Entry 3TAR (X-ray diffraction, 1.60 A resolution); this record covers chains A and C of the 3 polymer chains in the assembly.

[Chain A]
Name: DNA polymerase I
Notes: EC 2.7.7.7; fragment: Bacillus Fragment
UniProt: C9RTX7 (C9RTX7_GEOSY); residue numbers follow UniProt; this construct covers 285-876
Amino-acid sequence (592 residues; row label = number of the first residue in the row):
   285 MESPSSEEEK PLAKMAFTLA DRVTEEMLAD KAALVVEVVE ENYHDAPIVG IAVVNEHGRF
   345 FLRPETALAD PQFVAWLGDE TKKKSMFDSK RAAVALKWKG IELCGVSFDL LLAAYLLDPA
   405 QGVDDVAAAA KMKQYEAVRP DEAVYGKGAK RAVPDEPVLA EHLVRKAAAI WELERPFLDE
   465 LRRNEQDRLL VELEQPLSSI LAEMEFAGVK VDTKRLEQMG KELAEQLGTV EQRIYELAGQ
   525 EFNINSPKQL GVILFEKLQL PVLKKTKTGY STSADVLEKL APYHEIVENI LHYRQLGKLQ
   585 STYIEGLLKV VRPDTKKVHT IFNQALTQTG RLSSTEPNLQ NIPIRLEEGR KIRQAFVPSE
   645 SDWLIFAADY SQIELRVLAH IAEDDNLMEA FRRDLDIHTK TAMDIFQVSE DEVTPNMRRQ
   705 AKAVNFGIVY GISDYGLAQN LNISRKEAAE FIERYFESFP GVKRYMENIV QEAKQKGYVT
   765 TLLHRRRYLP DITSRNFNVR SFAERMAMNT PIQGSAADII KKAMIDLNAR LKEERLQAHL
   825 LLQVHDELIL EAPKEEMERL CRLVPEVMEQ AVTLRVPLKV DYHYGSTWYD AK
Unresolved in the structure: 285-296
Bound ions: Mg2+: Asp653, Tyr654, Asp830

[Chain C]
Molecule: 16-nt DNA strand
Sequence (16 nucleotides; row label = number of the first residue in the row):
     4 GACGTACGTG ATCGCA

[Interface between chain A and chain C]
Pairs across the interface (35):
  Lys434(A) - DG17(C)  salt bridge to the phosphate
  Asn527(A) - DG11(C)  phosphate contact
  Asn529(A) - DG11(C)  sugar contact
  Ser530(A) - DG11(C)  phosphate contact
  Ser530(A) - DT12(C)  hydrogen bond to the phosphate
  Lys532(A) - DT12(C)  phosphate contact
  Lys532(A) - DG13(C)  salt bridge to the phosphate
  Gln533(A) - DT12(C)  phosphate contact
  Ser585(A) - DA9(C)  phosphate contact
  Ser585(A) - DC10(C)  hydrogen bond to the phosphate
  Thr586(A) - DA9(C)  sugar contact
  Gly590(A) - DA9(C)  phosphate contact
  Leu610(A) - DC6(C)  phosphate contact
  Leu610(A) - DG7(C)  phosphate contact
  Thr611(A) - DC6(C)  phosphate contact
  Gln612(A) - DA5(C)  phosphate contact
  Gln612(A) - DC6(C)  hydrogen bond to the phosphate
  Thr613(A) - DA5(C)  sugar contact
  Arg615(A) - DG4(C)  base contact
  Arg615(A) - DA5(C)  base contact
  Ser617(A) - DC6(C)  phosphate contact
  Ser617(A) - DG7(C)  hydrogen bond to the phosphate
  Ser618(A) - DG7(C)  sugar contact
  Thr619(A) - DG7(C)  phosphate contact
  Thr619(A) - DT8(C)  phosphate contact
  Glu620(A) - DT8(C)  hydrogen bond to the phosphate
  Asn622(A) - DG7(C)  hydrogen bond to the sugar
  Tyr714(A) - DG4(C)  stacking on the base
  Arg771(A) - DA5(C)  salt bridge to the phosphate
  Phe786(A) - DG4(C)  sugar contact
  Phe786(A) - DA5(C)  phosphate contact
  Met790(A) - DA5(C)  phosphate contact
  Asn793(A) - DG4(C)  sugar contact
  Gln797(A) - DG4(C)  base contact
  Gln797(A) - DA5(C)  hydrogen bond to the sugar
Interface residues without a listed pair, chain A (31 interface residues in all): Pro531, Lys582, Glu589, Lys593, Asn625, Arg789

[Summary]
31 residues of chain A and 11 residues of chain C are in contact, with 7 hydrogen bonds, 3 salt bridges and 1
aromatic stacking contact. Polar contacts include Asn622(A)-DG7(C), Gln797(A)-DA5(C) and Ser530(A)-DT12(C).
Asp653(A), Tyr654(A) and Asp830(A) coordinate Mg2+.
Here chain A is DNA polymerase I and chain C is a 16-nt DNA strand. Entry 3TAR (Crystal Structure of Bacillus
DNA Polymerase I Large Fragment Bound to Duplex DNA with Cytosine-Adenine Mismatch ...) was determined by
X-ray diffraction, deposited together with 3PV8, 3PX0, 3PX4, 3PX6, 3TAP, 3TAQ, 3THV and 3TI0.
